Entry 8E3F (electron microscopy, 6.50 A resolution (low resolution: residue-level contacts below are approximate; hydrogen-bond / salt-bridge calls are withheld)); this record covers chains 6 and B of the 9 polymer chains in the assembly.

Chain 6:
Molecule: T DNA
Sequence (60 nucleotides; row label = number of the first residue in the row):
     2 CCCTGTCTGGCGTCCTCTCACCTATGATCATGACGGTCGTCAGTGTGTAG
    52 ATGATTAGTT
Disordered / not traced: 39-61

Chain B:
Protein: DNA-directed RNA polymerase subunit beta'
Organism: Escherichia coli
Notes: EC 2.7.7.6
UniProt: P0A8T7 (RPOC_ECOLI); numbering as in UniProt (aligned over 1-1407)
Sequence (1407 residues; numbered 1 to 1407; the number before each row is that of its first residue):
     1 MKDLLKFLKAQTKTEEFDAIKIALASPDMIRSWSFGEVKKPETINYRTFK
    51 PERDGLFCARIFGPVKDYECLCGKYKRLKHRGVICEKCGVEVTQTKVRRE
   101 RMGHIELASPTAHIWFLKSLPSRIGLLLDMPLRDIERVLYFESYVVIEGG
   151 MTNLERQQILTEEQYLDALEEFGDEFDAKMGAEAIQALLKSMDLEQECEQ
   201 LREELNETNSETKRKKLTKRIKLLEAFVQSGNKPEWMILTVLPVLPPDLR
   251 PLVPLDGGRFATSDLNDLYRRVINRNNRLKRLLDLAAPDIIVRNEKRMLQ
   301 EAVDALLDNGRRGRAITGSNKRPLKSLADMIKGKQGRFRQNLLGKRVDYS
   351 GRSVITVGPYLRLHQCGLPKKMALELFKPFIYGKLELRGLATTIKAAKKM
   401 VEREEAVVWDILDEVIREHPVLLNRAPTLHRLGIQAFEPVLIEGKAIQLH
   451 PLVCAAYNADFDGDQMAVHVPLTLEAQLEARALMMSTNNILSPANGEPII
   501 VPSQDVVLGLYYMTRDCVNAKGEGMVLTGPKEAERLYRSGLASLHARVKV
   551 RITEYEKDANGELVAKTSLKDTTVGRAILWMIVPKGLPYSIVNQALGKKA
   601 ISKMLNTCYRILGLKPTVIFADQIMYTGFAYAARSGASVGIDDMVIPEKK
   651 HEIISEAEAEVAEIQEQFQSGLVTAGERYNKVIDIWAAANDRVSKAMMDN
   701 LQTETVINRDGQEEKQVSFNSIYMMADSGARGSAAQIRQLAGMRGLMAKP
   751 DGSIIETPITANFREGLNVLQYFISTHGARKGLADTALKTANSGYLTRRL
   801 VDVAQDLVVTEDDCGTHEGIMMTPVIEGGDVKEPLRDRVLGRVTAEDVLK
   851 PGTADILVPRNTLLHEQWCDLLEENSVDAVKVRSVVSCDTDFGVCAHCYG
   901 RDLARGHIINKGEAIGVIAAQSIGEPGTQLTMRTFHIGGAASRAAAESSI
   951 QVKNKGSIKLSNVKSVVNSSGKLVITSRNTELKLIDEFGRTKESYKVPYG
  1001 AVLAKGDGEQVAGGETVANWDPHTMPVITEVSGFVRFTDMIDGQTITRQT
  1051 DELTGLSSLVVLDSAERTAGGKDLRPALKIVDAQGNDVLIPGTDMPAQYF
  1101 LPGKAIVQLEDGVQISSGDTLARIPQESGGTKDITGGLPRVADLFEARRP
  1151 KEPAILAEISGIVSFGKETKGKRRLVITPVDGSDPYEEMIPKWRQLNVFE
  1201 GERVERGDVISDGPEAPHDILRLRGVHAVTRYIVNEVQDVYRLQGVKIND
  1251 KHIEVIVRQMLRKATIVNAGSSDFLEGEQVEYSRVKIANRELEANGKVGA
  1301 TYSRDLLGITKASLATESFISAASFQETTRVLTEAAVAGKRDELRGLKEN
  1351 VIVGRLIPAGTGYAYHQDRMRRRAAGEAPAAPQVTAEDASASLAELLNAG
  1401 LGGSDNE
Disordered / not traced: 1-15, 934-947, 1127-1135, 1374-1407
Disulfide bonds: Cys72-Cys88
Metal / ion sites: Zn2+ site 1: Cys70, Cys85; Mg2+: Asp460, Asp462, Asp464 (shared with 1 residue of chain 7); Zn2+ site 2: Cys814, Cys888, Cys895, Cys898
Swiss-Prot annotation at these positions:
  - binding site (Zn(2+)): Cys70, Cys72, Cys85, Cys88, Cys814, Cys888, Cys895, Cys898
  - binding site (Mg(2+)): Asp460, Asp462, Asp464
  - modified residue: Lys983 (N6-acetyllysine)

How chain 6 and chain B interact:
Contacting residue pairs - 26 pairs, chain 6 then chain B:
  DC2(6) with Ser210(B)
  DC3(6) with Thr212(B)
  DC4(6) with Lys1172(B); Met1189(B)
  DT5(6) with Lys1172(B)
  DG11(6) with Arg311(B); Glu1327(B); Arg1330(B)
  DC12(6) with Tyr795(B); Gln1326(B); Glu1327(B)
  DG13(6) with Arg339(B); Ala791(B); Tyr795(B)
  DT14(6) with Lys334(B); Ala787(B); Thr790(B); Ala791(B); Tyr795(B)
  DC15(6) with Arg339(B); Pro427(B)
  DC16(6) with Ala426(B)
  DT17(6) with Arg346(B); Arg352(B)
  DC23(6) with Leu255(B)
  DT24(6) with Ser319(B)
Interface residues without a listed pair, chain 6 (14 interface residues in all): DG10
Interface residues without a listed pair, chain B (24 interface residues in all): Leu120, Gly794, Arg798, Gly1171

Summary:
Chain 6 and chain B form an interface of 14 and 24 residues respectively. Asp460(B), Asp462(B) and Asp464(B)
coordinate Mg2+. The Zn2+ site 1 is built by Cys70(B) and Cys85(B). UniProt lists 8 Zn2+-binding residues and
3 Mg2+-binding residues on chain B.
Here chain 6 is T DNA and chain B is DNA-directed RNA polymerase subunit beta' (Escherichia coli). Entry 8E3F
(Escherichia coli Rho-dependent transcription pre-termination complex containing 18 nt long RNA spacer,
Mg-ADP-BeF3, and NusG; TEC ...) was determined by electron microscopy (same publication as 8E3H, 8E5K, 8E5L,
8E5O, 8E5P, 8E6W and 3 further entries).
